4Y7X - chains K and W of the 30 polymer chains in the assembly; structure by X-ray diffraction, 2.60 A resolution.

Chain K:
Molecule: Proteasome subunit beta type-5
From: Saccharomyces cerevisiae (strain ATCC 204508 / S288c)
Notes: EC 3.4.25.1
UniProtKB: P30656 (PSB5_YEAST); residues 1-212 here correspond to UniProt positions 76-287 (UniProt number = residue number + 75)
Chain sequence (212 residues; each row starts with the number of its first residue):
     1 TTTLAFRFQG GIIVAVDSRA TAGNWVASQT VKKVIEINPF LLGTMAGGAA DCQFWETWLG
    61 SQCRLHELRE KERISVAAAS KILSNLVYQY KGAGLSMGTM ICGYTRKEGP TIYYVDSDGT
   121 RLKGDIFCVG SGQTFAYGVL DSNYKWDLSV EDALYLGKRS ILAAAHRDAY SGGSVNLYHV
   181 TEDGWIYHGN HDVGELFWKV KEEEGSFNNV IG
Bound ions: Mg2+: A165, D168, S171 (shared with D204(W) of chain W)

Chain W:
Molecule: Proteasome subunit beta type-3
From: Saccharomyces cerevisiae (strain ATCC 204508 / S288c)
Notes: EC 3.4.25.1
UniProtKB: P25451 (PSB3_YEAST); residues 0-204 here correspond to UniProt positions 1-205 (UniProt number = residue number + 1)
Chain sequence (205 residues; numbered 0 to 204; the number before each row is that of its first residue; numbering starts at 0):
     0 MSDPSSINGG IVVAMTGKDC VAIACDLRLG SQSLGVSNKF EKIFHYGHVF LGITGLATDV
    60 TTLNEMFRYK TNLYKLKEER AIEPETFTQL VSSSLYERRF GPYFVGPVVA GINSKSGKPF
   120 IAGFDLIGCI DEAKDFIVSG TASDQLFGMC ESLYEPNLEP EDLFETISQA LLNAADRDAL
   180 SGWGAVVYII KKDEVVKRYL KMRQD
Not modelled in the structure: 0
Bound ions: Mg2+: D204 (shared with A165(K), D168(K), S171(K) of chain K)
Swiss-Prot annotation at these positions:
  - modified residue: S30 (Phosphoserine)
  - cross-link: K69 (Glycyl lysine isopeptide (Lys-Gly) (interchain with G-Cter in ubiquitin))

How chain K and chain W interact:
Pairs across the interface (42; chain K residue first):
  R19(K) with D204(W), salt bridge
  N24(K) with D177(W); A178(W), hydrogen bond (backbone-backbone); L179(W)
  W25(K) with Q144(W); R176(W)
  V26(K) with R176(W), hydrogen bond (backbone-side chain); D177(W); A178(W)
  A27(K) with R176(W), hydrogen bond (backbone-side chain)
  S28(K) with R176(W)
  Q29(K) with R202(W)
  F135(K) with L33(W), hydrophobic
  A165(K) with D204(W)
  H166(K) with W182(W), hydrogen bond (backbone-side chain); Q203(W), hydrogen bond (side chain-backbone)
  R167(K) with S32(W); G34(W), hydrogen bond (side chain-backbone); V35(W); W182(W)
  D168(K) with S32(W)
  A169(K) with R27(W); S32(W), hydrogen bond (backbone-backbone); A178(W)
  Y170(K) with S32(W); A178(W), hydrophobic
  S171(K) with D204(W)
  G172(K) with D204(W)
  G173(K) with R202(W), hydrogen bond (backbone-side chain); D204(W), hydrogen bond (backbone-side chain)
  D192(K) with R202(W), salt bridge
  V193(K) with R202(W); D204(W)
  G194(K) with R202(W)
  F197(K) with Q203(W)
  W198(K) with K200(W); M201(W); Q203(W)
  N209(K) with N37(W), hydrogen bond (backbone-side chain); K38(W)
  V210(K) with N37(W); Q203(W)
Interface residues without a listed pair, chain K (25 interface residues in all): I211
Interface residues without a listed pair, chain W (20 interface residues in all): Q31, D175

In short:
Chain K and chain W form an interface of 25 and 20 residues respectively, with 10 hydrogen bonds and 2 salt
bridges. Polar contacts include R19(K)-D204(W), D192(K)-R202(W) and V26(K)-R176(W). A165(K), D168(K), S171(K)
and D204(W) coordinate Mg2+.
Here chain K is Proteasome subunit beta type-5 and chain W is Proteasome subunit beta type-3, both from
Saccharomyces cerevisiae (strain ATCC 204508 / S288c). Entry 4Y7X (Yeast 20S proteasome in complex with
Ac-PAA-ep) was determined by X-ray diffraction (same publication as 4Y69, 4Y6A, 4Y6V, 4Y6Z, 4Y70, 4Y74 and 34
further entries).
